PDB entry 7ZOL | electron microscopy, 3.03 A resolution | chains B and C of the 3 polymer chains in the assembly

# Chain B
Protein: Cas7-11
Source organism: Desulfonema magnum
Amino-acid sequence (1799 residues; each row starts with the number of its first residue):
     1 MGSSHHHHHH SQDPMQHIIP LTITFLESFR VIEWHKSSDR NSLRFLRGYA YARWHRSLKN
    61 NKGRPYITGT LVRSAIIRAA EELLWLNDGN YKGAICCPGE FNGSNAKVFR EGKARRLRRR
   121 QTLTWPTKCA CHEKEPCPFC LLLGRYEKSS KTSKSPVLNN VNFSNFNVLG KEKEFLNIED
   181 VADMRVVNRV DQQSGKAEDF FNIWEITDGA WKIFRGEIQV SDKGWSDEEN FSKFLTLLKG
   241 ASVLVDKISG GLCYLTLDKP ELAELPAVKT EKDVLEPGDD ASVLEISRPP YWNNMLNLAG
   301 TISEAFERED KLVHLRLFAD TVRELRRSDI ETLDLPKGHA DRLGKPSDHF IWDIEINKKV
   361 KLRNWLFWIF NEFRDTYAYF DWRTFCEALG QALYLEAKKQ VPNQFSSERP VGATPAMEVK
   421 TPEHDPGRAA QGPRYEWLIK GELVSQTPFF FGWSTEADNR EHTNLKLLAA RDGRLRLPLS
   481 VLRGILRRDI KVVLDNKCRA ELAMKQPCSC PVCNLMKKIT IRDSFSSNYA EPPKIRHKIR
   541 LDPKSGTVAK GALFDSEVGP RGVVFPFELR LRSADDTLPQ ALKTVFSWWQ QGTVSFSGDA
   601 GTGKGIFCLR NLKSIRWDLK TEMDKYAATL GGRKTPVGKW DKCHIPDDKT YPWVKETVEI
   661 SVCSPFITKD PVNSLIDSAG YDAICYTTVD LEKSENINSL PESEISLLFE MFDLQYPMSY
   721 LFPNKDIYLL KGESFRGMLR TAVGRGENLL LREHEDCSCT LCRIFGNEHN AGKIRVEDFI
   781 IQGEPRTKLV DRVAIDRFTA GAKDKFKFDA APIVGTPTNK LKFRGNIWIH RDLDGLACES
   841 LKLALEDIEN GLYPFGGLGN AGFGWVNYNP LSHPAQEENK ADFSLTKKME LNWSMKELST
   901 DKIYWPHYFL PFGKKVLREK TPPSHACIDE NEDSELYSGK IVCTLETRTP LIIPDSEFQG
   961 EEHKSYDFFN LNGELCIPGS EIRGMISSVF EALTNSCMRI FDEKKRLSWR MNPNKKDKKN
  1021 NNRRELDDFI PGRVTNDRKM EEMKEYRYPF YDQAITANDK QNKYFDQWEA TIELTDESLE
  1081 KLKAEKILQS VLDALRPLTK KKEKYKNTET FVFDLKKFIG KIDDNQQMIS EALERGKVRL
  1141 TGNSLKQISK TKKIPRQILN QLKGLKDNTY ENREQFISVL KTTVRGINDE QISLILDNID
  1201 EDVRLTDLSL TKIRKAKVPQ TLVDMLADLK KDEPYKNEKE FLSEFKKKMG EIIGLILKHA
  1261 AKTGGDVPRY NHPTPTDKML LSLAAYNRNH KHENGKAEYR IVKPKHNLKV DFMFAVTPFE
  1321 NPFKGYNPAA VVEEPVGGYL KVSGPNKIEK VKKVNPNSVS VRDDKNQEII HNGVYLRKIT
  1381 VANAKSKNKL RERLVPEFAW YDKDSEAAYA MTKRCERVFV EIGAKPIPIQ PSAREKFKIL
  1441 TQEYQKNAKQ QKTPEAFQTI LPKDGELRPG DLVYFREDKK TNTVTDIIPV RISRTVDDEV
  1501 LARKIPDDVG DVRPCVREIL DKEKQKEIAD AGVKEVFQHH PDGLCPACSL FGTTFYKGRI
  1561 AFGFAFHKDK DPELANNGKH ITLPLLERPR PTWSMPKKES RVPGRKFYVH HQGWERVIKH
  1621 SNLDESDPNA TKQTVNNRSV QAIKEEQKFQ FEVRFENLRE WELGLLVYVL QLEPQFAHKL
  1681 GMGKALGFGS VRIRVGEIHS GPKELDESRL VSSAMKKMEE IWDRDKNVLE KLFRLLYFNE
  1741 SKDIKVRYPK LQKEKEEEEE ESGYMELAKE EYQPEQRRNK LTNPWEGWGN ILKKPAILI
Not modelled in the structure: 1-15, 264-274, 458-462, 694-724, 1016-1021, 1318-1338, 1404, 1793-1799
Ion coordination: Zn2+ site 1: Cys97, Cys131, Cys137, Cys140; Zn2+ site 2: Cys498, Cys508, Cys510, Cys513; Zn2+ site 3: His754, Cys757, Cys759, Cys762; Zn2+ site 4: Cys997, Cys1515, Cys1545, Cys1548
From the paper describing this entry:
  - contacts within the chain: Asp310-Lys1526 (salt bridge)
  - catalytic residues: Asp682 (by similarity / conservation)

# Chain C
Molecule: gRNA
Source organism: Desulfonema magnum
Sequence (39 nucleotides; each row starts with the number of its first residue):
     2 UAUGUGAUGG AACCUCUCCG GAUAAUUCUA UCUCUUCUG

# Chain B / chain C interface
Residue-residue contacts (270; chain B residue first):
  Arg30(B) - G11(C)  salt bridge to the phosphate
  Arg47(B) - G10(C)  hydrogen bond to the sugar
  Arg47(B) - A13(C)  base contact
  Tyr49(B) - A8(C)  base contact
  Ala50(B) - A8(C)  base contact
  Tyr51(B) - G10(C)  hydrogen bond to the sugar
  Tyr51(B) - G11(C)  hydrogen bond to the phosphate
  His55(B) - U2(C)  base contact
  Arg64(B) - U2(C)  hydrogen bond to the base
  Tyr66(B) - U2(C)  hydrogen bond to the sugar
  Thr68(B) - A3(C)  sugar contact
  Gly69(B) - A3(C)  base contact
  Thr70(B) - A3(C)  sugar contact
  Thr70(B) - G5(C)  hydrogen bond to the base
  Thr70(B) - A8(C)  base contact
  Leu71(B) - A8(C)  base contact
  Arg73(B) - G5(C)  base contact
  Arg73(B) - G7(C)  salt bridge to the phosphate
  Ser74(B) - A8(C)  hydrogen bond to the base
  Arg78(B) - U9(C)  phosphate contact
  Arg78(B) - G10(C)  salt bridge to the phosphate
  Glu100(B) - U6(C)  base contact
  Phe101(B) - U6(C)  hydrogen bond to the sugar
  Asn102(B) - U6(C)  base contact
  Asn102(B) - G7(C)  base contact
  Gly103(B) - G7(C)  hydrogen bond to the base
  Ser104(B) - U6(C)  base contact
  Ser104(B) - G7(C)  hydrogen bond to the base
  Ala106(B) - G5(C)  phosphate contact
  Lys107(B) - G5(C)  phosphate contact
  Arg110(B) - A3(C)  salt bridge to the phosphate
  Arg110(B) - U4(C)  salt bridge to the phosphate
  Arg116(B) - G5(C)  salt bridge to the phosphate
  Arg116(B) - G7(C)  salt bridge to the phosphate
  Arg116(B) - A8(C)  salt bridge to the phosphate
  Leu117(B) - G7(C)  sugar contact
  Leu117(B) - A8(C)  sugar contact
  Arg118(B) - G7(C)  hydrogen bond to the base
  Arg118(B) - A8(C)  salt bridge to the phosphate
  Arg118(B) - U9(C)  phosphate contact
  Arg119(B) - U9(C)  hydrogen bond to the phosphate
  Arg119(B) - A12(C)  base contact
  Arg120(B) - U9(C)  phosphate contact
  Leu143(B) - U6(C)  sugar contact
  Gly144(B) - U6(C)  phosphate contact
  Arg145(B) - U6(C)  sugar contact
  Glu147(B) - G5(C)  hydrogen bond to the sugar
  Lys148(B) - U6(C)  phosphate contact
  Ser149(B) - G5(C)  sugar contact
  Ser149(B) - U6(C)  hydrogen bond to the phosphate
  Lys154(B) - G5(C)  hydrogen bond to the sugar
  Val161(B) - G5(C)  base contact
  Asn162(B) - U4(C)  base contact
  Phe163(B) - A3(C)  base contact
  Phe163(B) - G5(C)  base contact
  Ser164(B) - A3(C)  base contact
  Asn165(B) - U2(C)  hydrogen bond to the sugar
  Asn165(B) - A3(C)  base contact
  Asn167(B) - U2(C)  base contact
  Arg185(B) - C15(C)  salt bridge to the phosphate
  Val186(B) - C15(C)  base contact
  Val187(B) - C15(C)  phosphate contact
  Asn188(B) - A13(C)  hydrogen bond to the sugar
  Asn188(B) - C14(C)  hydrogen bond to the sugar
  Asn188(B) - C15(C)  hydrogen bond to the phosphate
  Asn188(B) - U16(C)  sugar contact
  Arg189(B) - A13(C)  phosphate contact
  Arg189(B) - C14(C)  phosphate contact
  Val190(B) - C14(C)  hydrogen bond to the phosphate
  Gln192(B) - C14(C)  base contact
  Gly195(B) - U16(C)  hydrogen bond to the sugar
  Gly195(B) - C17(C)  sugar contact
  Lys196(B) - C17(C)  base contact
  Ala197(B) - C15(C)  base contact
  Ala197(B) - U16(C)  base contact
  Asp199(B) - A13(C)  base contact
  Phe200(B) - C15(C)  base contact
  Phe201(B) - A13(C)  base contact
  Lys247(B) - G11(C)  base contact
  Gly250(B) - G11(C)  hydrogen bond to the base
  Gly251(B) - G11(C)  base contact
  Leu252(B) - G11(C)  base contact
  Leu317(B) - G21(C)  base contact
  Gly412(B) - C15(C)  hydrogen bond to the base
  Ala416(B) - A13(C)  base contact
  Glu418(B) - G10(C)  base contact
  Val419(B) - G10(C)  base contact
  Pro426(B) - G7(C)  base contact
  Gly452(B) - C15(C)  sugar contact
  Gly452(B) - U16(C)  phosphate contact
  Ser454(B) - C15(C)  base contact
  Leu479(B) - G11(C)  base contact
  Ser480(B) - C14(C)  sugar contact
  Ser480(B) - C15(C)  hydrogen bond to the phosphate
  Val481(B) - C14(C)  phosphate contact
  Val481(B) - C15(C)  phosphate contact
  Arg483(B) - G11(C)  phosphate contact
  Arg483(B) - A13(C)  salt bridge to the phosphate
  Gly484(B) - C14(C)  phosphate contact
  Arg487(B) - A13(C)  sugar contact
  Arg487(B) - C14(C)  phosphate contact
  Arg488(B) - C14(C)  base contact
  Leu502(B) - G10(C)  base contact
  Leu502(B) - A12(C)  base contact
  Leu502(B) - A13(C)  base contact
  Ala503(B) - A12(C)  base contact
  Met516(B) - A12(C)  phosphate contact
  Lys517(B) - U9(C)  base contact
  Lys517(B) - A12(C)  phosphate contact
  Ile519(B) - G11(C)  base contact
  Thr520(B) - G11(C)  base contact
  Ile521(B) - G11(C)  hydrogen bond to the base
  His537(B) - G21(C)  base contact
  Lys538(B) - C19(C)  base contact
  Lys538(B) - G21(C)  phosphate contact
  Ile539(B) - C19(C)  hydrogen bond to the sugar
  Ile539(B) - C20(C)  sugar contact
  Ile539(B) - G21(C)  phosphate contact
  Arg540(B) - C19(C)  base contact
  Arg540(B) - C20(C)  phosphate contact
  Leu541(B) - C20(C)  hydrogen bond to the phosphate
  Leu541(B) - G22(C)  sugar contact
  Thr547(B) - G22(C)  base contact
  Thr547(B) - A23(C)  sugar contact
  Val548(B) - G22(C)  base contact
  Leu553(B) - G21(C)  base contact
  Phe554(B) - C19(C)  base contact
  Gly598(B) - U16(C)  phosphate contact
  Gly598(B) - C17(C)  phosphate contact
  Asp599(B) - C17(C)  phosphate contact
  Ala600(B) - C17(C)  phosphate contact
  Thr668(B) - G22(C)  hydrogen bond to the phosphate
  Lys669(B) - G22(C)  hydrogen bond to the phosphate
  Lys669(B) - A23(C)  base contact
  Pro671(B) - G21(C)  base contact
  Lys731(B) - G21(C)  salt bridge to the phosphate
  Glu733(B) - G21(C)  phosphate contact
  Ser734(B) - C20(C)  hydrogen bond to the phosphate
  Ser734(B) - G21(C)  hydrogen bond to the phosphate
  Arg736(B) - U18(C)  salt bridge to the phosphate
  Arg736(B) - C19(C)  salt bridge to the phosphate
  Gly737(B) - C20(C)  sugar contact
  Met738(B) - C20(C)  base contact
  Arg740(B) - C20(C)  phosphate contact
  Thr741(B) - C20(C)  base contact
  Arg745(B) - C20(C)  base contact
  Phe765(B) - U18(C)  sugar contact
  Asn767(B) - C17(C)  sugar contact
  Asn767(B) - U18(C)  sugar contact
  Glu768(B) - C17(C)  sugar contact
  Glu768(B) - U18(C)  base contact
  Asn770(B) - C17(C)  hydrogen bond to the sugar
  Ala771(B) - C17(C)  phosphate contact
  Gly772(B) - U18(C)  hydrogen bond to the phosphate
  Asp791(B) - U27(C)  base contact
  Arg792(B) - A25(C)  base contact
  Arg792(B) - U27(C)  phosphate contact
  Val793(B) - A25(C)  hydrogen bond to the sugar
  Val793(B) - A26(C)  sugar contact
  Val793(B) - U27(C)  sugar contact
  Ala794(B) - A25(C)  phosphate contact
  Ala794(B) - A26(C)  phosphate contact
  Ile795(B) - A26(C)  hydrogen bond to the phosphate
  Ile795(B) - U28(C)  sugar contact
  Arg797(B) - A26(C)  salt bridge to the phosphate
  Ala800(B) - C29(C)  sugar contact
  Gly801(B) - U28(C)  sugar contact
  Ala802(B) - U28(C)  sugar contact
  Lys807(B) - U27(C)  base contact
  Phe808(B) - A25(C)  base contact
  Gly856(B) - G22(C)  phosphate contact
  Gly857(B) - G22(C)  hydrogen bond to the phosphate
  Gly857(B) - A23(C)  phosphate contact
  Leu858(B) - A23(C)  hydrogen bond to the phosphate
  Asn860(B) - U24(C)  hydrogen bond to the phosphate
  Pro954(B) - U28(C)  phosphate contact
  Ser980(B) - A26(C)  sugar contact
  Ser980(B) - U27(C)  phosphate contact
  Glu981(B) - A26(C)  hydrogen bond to the sugar
  Glu981(B) - U27(C)  phosphate contact
  Glu981(B) - U28(C)  phosphate contact
  Arg983(B) - U24(C)  salt bridge to the phosphate
  Arg983(B) - A25(C)  salt bridge to the phosphate
  Gly984(B) - A26(C)  sugar contact
  Arg999(B) - U24(C)  hydrogen bond to the phosphate
  Arg999(B) - A25(C)  salt bridge to the phosphate
  Ile1000(B) - A25(C)  sugar contact
  Arg1010(B) - U34(C)  salt bridge to the phosphate
  Arg1010(B) - C35(C)  salt bridge to the phosphate
  Glu1109(B) - G40(C)  base contact
  Arg1269(B) - G40(C)  hydrogen bond to the sugar
  Tyr1270(B) - G40(C)  base contact
  Asn1271(B) - G40(C)  base contact
  Lys1309(B) - C38(C)  base contact
  Lys1352(B) - U34(C)  sugar contact
  Lys1352(B) - C35(C)  sugar contact
  Lys1353(B) - U34(C)  sugar contact
  Val1381(B) - G40(C)  sugar contact
  Ala1382(B) - U37(C)  base contact
  Ala1382(B) - G40(C)  phosphate contact
  Lys1385(B) - U39(C)  base contact
  Lys1385(B) - G40(C)  phosphate contact
  Arg1393(B) - C38(C)  salt bridge to the phosphate
  Arg1393(B) - U39(C)  salt bridge to the phosphate
  Arg1393(B) - G40(C)  base contact
  Thr1412(B) - U37(C)  phosphate contact
  Lys1413(B) - U36(C)  sugar contact
  Lys1413(B) - U37(C)  phosphate contact
  Arg1414(B) - U37(C)  hydrogen bond to the phosphate
  Arg1414(B) - C38(C)  salt bridge to the phosphate
  Cys1415(B) - U36(C)  sugar contact
  Cys1415(B) - U37(C)  hydrogen bond to the phosphate
  Arg1417(B) - U36(C)  hydrogen bond to the sugar
  Arg1417(B) - U37(C)  salt bridge to the phosphate
  Tyr1444(B) - U34(C)  phosphate contact
  Asn1447(B) - C33(C)  hydrogen bond to the phosphate
  Asn1447(B) - U34(C)  hydrogen bond to the phosphate
  Gln1451(B) - C33(C)  sugar contact
  Thr1459(B) - U34(C)  phosphate contact
  Thr1459(B) - C35(C)  phosphate contact
  Ile1460(B) - C35(C)  phosphate contact
  Val1490(B) - C35(C)  sugar contact
  Val1490(B) - U36(C)  phosphate contact
  Arg1491(B) - U36(C)  base contact
  Ile1492(B) - C35(C)  base contact
  Arg1494(B) - C33(C)  salt bridge to the phosphate
  Arg1494(B) - U34(C)  salt bridge to the phosphate
  Phe1551(B) - U24(C)  phosphate contact
  Gly1552(B) - U24(C)  sugar contact
  Thr1553(B) - A23(C)  hydrogen bond to the sugar
  Thr1553(B) - U24(C)  sugar contact
  Thr1554(B) - A23(C)  hydrogen bond to the sugar
  Thr1554(B) - U24(C)  base contact
  Tyr1556(B) - A23(C)  hydrogen bond to the sugar
  Lys1557(B) - A23(C)  phosphate contact
  Gly1558(B) - U24(C)  hydrogen bond to the phosphate
  Leu1585(B) - U30(C)  base contact
  Leu1586(B) - C29(C)  base contact
  Glu1587(B) - C29(C)  hydrogen bond to the sugar
  Glu1587(B) - U30(C)  phosphate contact
  Arg1588(B) - C29(C)  hydrogen bond to the base
  Pro1589(B) - C29(C)  phosphate contact
  Pro1589(B) - U30(C)  phosphate contact
  Arg1590(B) - A31(C)  hydrogen bond to the sugar
  Arg1590(B) - U32(C)  hydrogen bond to the sugar
  Thr1592(B) - U32(C)  phosphate contact
  Trp1593(B) - A31(C)  phosphate contact
  Trp1593(B) - U32(C)  phosphate contact
  Lys1606(B) - U30(C)  salt bridge to the phosphate
  Tyr1608(B) - C29(C)  sugar contact
  Tyr1608(B) - U30(C)  phosphate contact
  Arg1638(B) - U28(C)  hydrogen bond to the base
  Arg1638(B) - C29(C)  base contact
  Lys1679(B) - A26(C)  base contact
  Leu1680(B) - A26(C)  base contact
  Gly1681(B) - U28(C)  sugar contact
  Met1682(B) - U28(C)  phosphate contact
  Met1682(B) - C29(C)  base contact
  Gly1683(B) - C29(C)  phosphate contact
  Lys1684(B) - A26(C)  base contact
  Lys1684(B) - U28(C)  sugar contact
  Lys1684(B) - C29(C)  salt bridge to the phosphate
  Tyr1748(B) - U30(C)  hydrogen bond to the phosphate
  Leu1751(B) - A31(C)  sugar contact
  Leu1751(B) - U32(C)  base contact
  Gln1752(B) - U32(C)  base contact
  Tyr1764(B) - U30(C)  hydrogen bond to the sugar
  Tyr1764(B) - A31(C)  hydrogen bond to the phosphate
  Met1765(B) - A31(C)  sugar contact
  Met1765(B) - U32(C)  phosphate contact
Other interface residues (no listed pair), chain B (212 interface residues in all): Asn105, Phe109, Asn159, Met417, Asp425, Phe450, Ile485, Pro507, Cys508, Arg522, Gly546, Val672, Gly766, Gly859, His907, Met985, Ser987, Ser988, Pro1013, Asp1277, Lys1350, Val1351, Ile1379, Ser1386, Ala1685
From the paper, about this interface:
  - interface residues, chain C: U6(C), G7(C), A8(C)

# Summary
212 residues of chain B face 39 of chain C across their interface, with 58 hydrogen bonds and 28 salt bridges.
Polar contacts include Arg64(B)-U2(C), Thr70(B)-G5(C) and Ser74(B)-A8(C). The Zn2+ site 1 is built by
Cys97(B), Cys131(B), Cys137(B) and Cys140(B). The paper reports the catalytic residue Asp682(B); interface
residues U6(C), G7(C) and A8(C).
Chain B is Cas7-11 and chain C is gRNA, both from Desulfonema magnum; the structure, Cryo-EM structure of a
CRISPR effector in complex with regulator, was determined by electron microscopy together with 7ZOQ from the
same study.
